PDB entry 5VHS | electron microscopy, 8.80 A resolution (very low resolution: no residue pairs are listed; an interface is given only as per-side residue counts) | chains A and B of the 18 polymer chains in the assembly

# Chain A
Protein: 26S proteasome regulatory subunit 7
Source organism: Homo sapiens
UniProt: P35998 (PRS7_HUMAN); residue numbers follow UniProt; this construct covers 73-424
Sequence (352 residues; numbered 73 to 424; the number before each row is that of its first residue):
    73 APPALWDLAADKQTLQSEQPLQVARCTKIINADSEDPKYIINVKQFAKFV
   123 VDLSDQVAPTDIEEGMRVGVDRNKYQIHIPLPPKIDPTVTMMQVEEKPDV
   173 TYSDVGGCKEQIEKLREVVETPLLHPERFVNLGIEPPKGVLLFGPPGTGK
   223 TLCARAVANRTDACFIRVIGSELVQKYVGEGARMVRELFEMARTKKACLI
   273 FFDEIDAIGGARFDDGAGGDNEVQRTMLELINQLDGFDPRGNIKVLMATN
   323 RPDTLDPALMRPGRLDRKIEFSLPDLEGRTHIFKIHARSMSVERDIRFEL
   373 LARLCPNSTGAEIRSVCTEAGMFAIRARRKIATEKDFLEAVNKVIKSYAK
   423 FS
Not modelled in the structure: 156-157, 280-291
UniProt features mapped onto this chain:
  - binding site (ATP): G216 to T223
  - modified residue (N6-acetyllysine): K116, K422

# Chain B
Protein: 26S proteasome regulatory subunit 4
Source organism: Homo sapiens
UniProt: P62191 (PRS4_HUMAN); numbering as in UniProt (aligned over 93-433)
Sequence (341 residues; numbered 93 to 433; the number before each row is that of its first residue):
    93 EEERSKVDDLRGTPMSVGTLEEIIDDNHAIVSTSVGSEHYVSILSFVDKD
   143 LLEPGCSVLLNHKVHAVIGVLMDDTDPLVTVMKVEKAPQETYADIGGLDN
   193 QIQEIKESVELPLTHPEYYEEMGIKPPKGVILYGPPGTGKTLLAKAVANQ
   243 TSATFLRVVGSELIQKYLGDGPKLVRELFRVAEEHAPSIVFIDEIDAIGT
   293 KRYDSNSGGEREIQRTMLELLNQLDGFDSRGDVKVIMATNRIETLDPALI
   343 RPGRIDRKIEFPLPDEKTKKRIFQIHTSRMTLADDVTLDDLIMAKDDLSG
   393 ADIKAICTEAGLMALRERRMKVTNEDFKKSKENVLYKKQEG
Not modelled in the structure: 166-181, 293-300
UniProt features mapped onto this chain:
  - binding site (ATP): G226 to T233
  - modified residue: K258 (N6-acetyllysine)
  - cross-link: K237 (Glycyl lysine isopeptide (Lys-Gly) (interchain with G-Cter in ubiquitin))
  - natural variant: I328 (I328T: In BKAH; uncertain significance)

# How chain A and chain B interact
At this resolution (9 A) residue pairs are not listed: 40 residues of chain A and 40 of chain B lie at the interface.

# In short
The chain A/chain B interface involves 40 residues from each chain. UniProt lists 8 ATP-binding residues on
chain A; 8 ATP-binding residues on chain B.
Here chain A is 26S proteasome regulatory subunit 7 and chain B is 26S proteasome regulatory subunit 4, both
from Homo sapiens. Entry 5VHS (Conformational Landscape of the p28-Bound Human Proteasome Regulatory Particle)
was determined by electron microscopy (same publication as 5VGZ, 5VHF, 5VHH, 5VHI, 5VHJ, 5VHM and 5 further
entries).
